7V01 - chains A and C of the 10 polymer chains in the assembly; structure by electron microscopy, 3.67 A resolution.

Chain A (and C):
Protein: CRISPR system Cms endoribonuclease Csm3
Organism: Staphylococcus epidermidis RP62A
Notes: chain C of this document is another copy of the same molecule, construct and numbering; everything in this record applies to it too
Reference sequence: Q5HK91 (Q5HK91_STAEQ); residue numbers follow UniProt; this construct covers 1-214
Chain sequence (214 residues; numbered 1 to 214; the number before each row is that of its first residue):
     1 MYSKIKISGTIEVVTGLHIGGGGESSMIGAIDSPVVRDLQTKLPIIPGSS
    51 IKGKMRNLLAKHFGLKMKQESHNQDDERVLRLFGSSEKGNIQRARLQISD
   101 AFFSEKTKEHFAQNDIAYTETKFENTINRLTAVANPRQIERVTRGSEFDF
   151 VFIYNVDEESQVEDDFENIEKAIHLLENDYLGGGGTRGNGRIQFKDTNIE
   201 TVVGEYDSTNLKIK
Disordered / not traced: 1, 24-31

Interface between chain A and chain C:
Pairs across the interface - 46 pairs, chain A then chain C:
  Thr-15(A) with Asp-100(C), hydrogen bond
  Lys-61(A) with Tyr-2(C); Arg-93(C)
  Ile-116(A) with Leu-39(C)
  Glu-120(A) with Leu-39(C)
  Lys-122(A) with Val-36(C); Pro-47(C)
  Phe-123(A) with Gly-21(C); Gly-22(C)
  Glu-124(A) with Ser-49(C), hydrogen bond
  Arg-129(A) with Arg-56(C); Asn-57(C), hydrogen bond; Glu-70(C); Asn-73(C), hydrogen bond
  Leu-130(A) with Glu-70(C)
  Thr-143(A) with Leu-39(C)
  Arg-144(A) with Asp-38(C), salt bridge; Gln-40(C); Phe-102(C)
  Gly-145(A) with Gln-40(C)
  His-174(A) with Val-202(C); Val-203(C)
  Leu-175(A) with Tyr-2(C), hydrophobic; Lys-4(C); Val-203(C), hydrophobic
  Asn-178(A) with Lys-4(C); Gln-97(C); Ile-153(C); Val-202(C); Val-203(C)
  Asp-179(A) with Lys-4(C), salt bridge; Gln-97(C), hydrogen bond
  Tyr-180(A) with Gln-97(C)
  Thr-186(A) with Lys-52(C), hydrogen bond; Ala-94(C); Leu-96(C); Ile-98(C), hydrogen bond (backbone-backbone)
  Arg-187(A) with Gly-48(C); Ser-49(C), hydrogen bond (backbone-backbone); Lys-52(C); Ile-98(C)
  Gly-188(A) with Ile-98(C), hydrogen bond (backbone-backbone); Ser-99(C); Asp-100(C)
  Arg-191(A) with Ser-99(C); Val-151(C)
Interface residues without a listed pair, chain A (25 interface residues in all): Val-14, His-62, Ala-117, Gly-185
Interface residues without a listed pair, chain C (31 interface residues in all): Lys-6, Ile-45, Met-67

Overview:
Chain A and chain C form an interface of 25 and 31 residues respectively; the contacts include 9 hydrogen
bonds and 2 salt bridges. Polar pairs include Arg-144(A)/Asp-38(C), Asp-179(A)/Lys-4(C) and
Thr-15(A)/Asp-100(C).
Chain A and chain C are both CRISPR system Cms endoribonuclease Csm3 (Staphylococcus epidermidis RP62A); the
structure, Staphylococcus epidermidis RP62a CRISPR short effector complex with self RNA target and ATP, was
determined by electron microscopy (same publication as 7UZW, 7UZX, 7UZY, 7UZZ, 7V00 and 7V02).
